1N6D - chains A and B of the 12 polymer chains in the assembly; structure by X-ray diffraction, 2.80 A resolution.

[Chain A (and B)]
Molecule: Tricorn protease
Source organism: Thermoplasma acidophilum
Notes: EC 3.4.21.-; chain B of this document is another copy of the same molecule, construct and numbering; everything in this record applies to it too
UniProt: P96086 (TRI_THEAC); residues 1-1071 here = UniProt positions 1-1071
Amino-acid sequence (1071 residues; each row starts with the number of its first residue):
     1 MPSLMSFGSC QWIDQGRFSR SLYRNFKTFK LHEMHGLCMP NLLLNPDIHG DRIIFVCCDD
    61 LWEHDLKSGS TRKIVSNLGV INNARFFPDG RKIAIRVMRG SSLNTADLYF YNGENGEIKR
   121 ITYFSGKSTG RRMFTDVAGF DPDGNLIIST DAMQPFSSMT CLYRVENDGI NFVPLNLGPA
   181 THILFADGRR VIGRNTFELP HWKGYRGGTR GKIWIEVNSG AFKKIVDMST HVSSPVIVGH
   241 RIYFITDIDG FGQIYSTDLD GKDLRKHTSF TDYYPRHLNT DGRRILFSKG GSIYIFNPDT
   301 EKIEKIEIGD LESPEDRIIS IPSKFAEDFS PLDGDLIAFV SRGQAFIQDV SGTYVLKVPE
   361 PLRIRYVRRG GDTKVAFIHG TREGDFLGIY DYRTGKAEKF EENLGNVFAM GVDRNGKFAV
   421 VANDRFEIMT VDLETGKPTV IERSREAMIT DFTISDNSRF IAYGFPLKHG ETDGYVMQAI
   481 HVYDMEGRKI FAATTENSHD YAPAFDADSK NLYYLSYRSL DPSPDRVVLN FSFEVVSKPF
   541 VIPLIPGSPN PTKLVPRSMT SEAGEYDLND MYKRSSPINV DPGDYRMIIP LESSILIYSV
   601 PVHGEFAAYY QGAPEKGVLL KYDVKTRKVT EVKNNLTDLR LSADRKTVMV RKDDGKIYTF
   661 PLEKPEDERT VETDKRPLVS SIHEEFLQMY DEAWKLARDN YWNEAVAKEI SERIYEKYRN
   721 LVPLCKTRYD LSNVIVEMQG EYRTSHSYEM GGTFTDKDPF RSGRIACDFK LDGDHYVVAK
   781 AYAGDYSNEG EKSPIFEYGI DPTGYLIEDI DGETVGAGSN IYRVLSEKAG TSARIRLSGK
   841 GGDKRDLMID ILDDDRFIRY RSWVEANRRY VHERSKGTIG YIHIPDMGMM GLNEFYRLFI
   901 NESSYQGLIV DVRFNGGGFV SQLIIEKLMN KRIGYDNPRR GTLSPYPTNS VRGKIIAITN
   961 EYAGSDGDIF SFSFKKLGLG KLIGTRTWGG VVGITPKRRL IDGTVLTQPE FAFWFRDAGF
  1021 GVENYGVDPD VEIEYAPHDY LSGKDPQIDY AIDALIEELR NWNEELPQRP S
Not modelled in the structure: 1-38, 1062-1071
UniProt features mapped onto this chain:
  - region: Arg131, Arg132 (Binds the substrate's C-terminus)
  - active site: His746 (Charge relay system), Ser965 (Nucleophile), Glu1023 (Charge relay system)
  - binding site (substrate): Gly916 to Gly918, Gly993 to Thr995
  - site: Asp936 (Substrate specificity switch), Asp966 (Transition state stabilizer)
  - mutagenesis: Arg131 to Arg132 (Decreased catalytic activity towards protein substrates. Retains 10% of wild-type activity towards casein and about 30% towards oxidized insulin beta chain ...), Leu184 (L184C: Both peptidolytic and proteolytic activities doubled, probably due to the increase of the diameter of the channel for product exit ...), Arg414 (R414C: Retains 50% of wild-type activity after modification of the thiol group by maleimide, which decreases the diameter of the access channel and impairs substrate access to the active site ...), Ala643 (A643C: Decreased catalytic activity towards fluorogenic substrate and insulin beta chain prior to any modification or oxidation ...), His746 (H746A: Loss of catalytic activity), Ser965 (S965A: Loss of catalytic activity)

[Interface between chain A and chain B]
Pairs across the interface (275; chain A residue first):
  Asp424(A) - Arg940(B)  hydrogen bond (backbone-side chain)
  Phe426(A) - Arg940(B)
  Arg445(A) - Gly941(B)
  Arg445(A) - Thr942(B)
  Glu446(A) - Thr942(B)  hydrogen bond
  Lys468(A) - Thr942(B)  hydrogen bond
  Lys468(A) - Leu943(B)  hydrogen bond (side chain-backbone)
  His469(A) - Tyr905(B)
  Glu471(A) - Thr942(B)
  Thr472(A) - Ser904(B)  hydrogen bond (backbone-side chain)
  Thr472(A) - Arg932(B)
  Thr472(A) - Pro945(B)
  Asp473(A) - Ser904(B)
  Asp473(A) - Pro945(B)
  Gly474(A) - Ser904(B)
  Gly474(A) - Pro945(B)
  Gly474(A) - Thr948(B)
  Tyr475(A) - Val527(B)
  Tyr475(A) - Val528(B)
  Tyr475(A) - Leu529(B)  hydrogen bond (side chain-backbone)
  Tyr475(A) - Ile900(B)  hydrophobic
  Tyr475(A) - Thr948(B)
  Tyr475(A) - Asn949(B)  hydrogen bond
  Met477(A) - Asn901(B)
  Thr494(A) - Ser787(B)
  Thr495(A) - Asp785(B)  hydrogen bond
  Thr495(A) - Ser787(B)  hydrogen bond (backbone-side chain)
  Asn497(A) - Asp785(B)
  Asn497(A) - Arg868(B)
  Asn497(A) - Asn901(B)
  Tyr517(A) - Arg526(B)
  Arg518(A) - Asp785(B)  salt bridge
  Arg518(A) - Ser787(B)
  Arg518(A) - Asn788(B)  hydrogen bond
  Arg518(A) - Arg897(B)
  Ser519(A) - Glu789(B)  hydrogen bond
  Leu520(A) - Val527(B)  hydrophobic
  Leu520(A) - Asn893(B)
  Leu520(A) - Arg897(B)
  Asp521(A) - Gly604(B)
  Asp521(A) - Glu605(B)  hydrogen bond (side chain-backbone)
  Asp521(A) - Phe606(B)  hydrogen bond (side chain-backbone)
  Asp521(A) - Asn893(B)  hydrogen bond (backbone-side chain)
  Pro522(A) - Gly604(B)
  Pro522(A) - Glu605(B)  hydrogen bond (backbone-backbone)
  Pro522(A) - Met889(B)  hydrophobic
  Pro522(A) - Asn893(B)
  Ser523(A) - Glu534(B)
  Ser523(A) - Val602(B)
  Ser523(A) - His603(B)  hydrogen bond (side chain-backbone)
  Ser523(A) - Gly604(B)
  Pro524(A) - Glu534(B)
  Pro524(A) - Glu605(B)
  Asp525(A) - Ser532(B)  hydrogen bond
  Asp525(A) - Phe533(B)  hydrogen bond (side chain-backbone)
  Arg526(A) - Tyr517(B)
  Arg526(A) - Phe533(B)  hydrogen bond (backbone-backbone)
  Arg526(A) - Asp584(B)  salt bridge
  Arg526(A) - Arg586(B)
  Arg526(A) - Glu615(B)  salt bridge
  Val527(A) - Tyr475(B)
  Val527(A) - Tyr517(B)
  Val527(A) - Leu520(B)  hydrophobic
  Val527(A) - Phe533(B)  hydrophobic
  Val528(A) - Tyr475(B)
  Val528(A) - Phe533(B)  hydrophobic
  Leu529(A) - Tyr475(B)  hydrogen bond (backbone-side chain)
  Leu529(A) - Gln922(B)
  Leu529(A) - Leu923(B)
  Asn530(A) - Asn530(B)
  Phe531(A) - Leu892(B)  hydrophobic
  Phe531(A) - Phe919(B)  hydrophobic
  Phe531(A) - Leu923(B)  hydrophobic
  Ser532(A) - Asp525(B)  hydrogen bond
  Ser532(A) - Ser532(B)
  Phe533(A) - Asp525(B)  hydrogen bond (backbone-side chain)
  Phe533(A) - Arg526(B)  hydrogen bond (backbone-backbone)
  Phe533(A) - Val527(B)  hydrophobic
  Phe533(A) - Val528(B)  hydrophobic
  Phe533(A) - Asn893(B)
  Glu534(A) - Ser523(B)
  Glu534(A) - Pro524(B)
  Glu534(A) - Glu534(B)
  Glu534(A) - Val602(B)
  Val535(A) - His603(B)
  Lys538(A) - Glu789(B)
  Phe540(A) - Ser787(B)
  Gly547(A) - Tyr798(B)
  Lys553(A) - Glu797(B)  salt bridge
  Lys553(A) - Asp850(B)  salt bridge
  Met559(A) - Arg834(B)
  Met559(A) - Met848(B)
  Tyr572(A) - Tyr786(B)
  Tyr572(A) - Ser787(B)
  Tyr572(A) - Lys792(B)
  Lys573(A) - Tyr786(B)
  Lys573(A) - Lys792(B)  hydrogen bond (backbone-side chain)
  Lys573(A) - Phe796(B)
  Arg574(A) - Phe796(B)
  Arg574(A) - Glu797(B)
  Arg574(A) - Gly799(B)
  Ser575(A) - Tyr786(B)  hydrogen bond (side chain-backbone)
  Ser575(A) - Lys792(B)  hydrogen bond (backbone-side chain)
  Ser575(A) - Glu797(B)
  Ser576(A) - Glu797(B)  hydrogen bond
  Pro577(A) - Glu789(B)
  Asp584(A) - Arg526(B)  salt bridge
  Arg586(A) - Arg526(B)
  Val602(A) - Ser523(B)
  Val602(A) - Glu534(B)
  His603(A) - Ser523(B)  hydrogen bond (backbone-side chain)
  His603(A) - Val535(B)
  Gly604(A) - Asp521(B)
  Gly604(A) - Pro522(B)
  Gly604(A) - Ser523(B)
  Gly604(A) - Val535(B)
  Glu605(A) - Asp521(B)  hydrogen bond (backbone-side chain)
  Glu605(A) - Pro522(B)  hydrogen bond (backbone-backbone)
  Glu605(A) - Pro524(B)
  Phe606(A) - Asp521(B)  hydrogen bond (backbone-side chain)
  Glu615(A) - Arg526(B)  salt bridge
  Arg698(A) - Arg939(B)  hydrogen bond (backbone-side chain)
  Asp699(A) - Arg939(B)
  Asp699(A) - Arg940(B)  hydrogen bond (backbone-side chain)
  Asn700(A) - Arg939(B)
  Asn700(A) - Arg940(B)
  Tyr701(A) - Arg939(B)  hydrogen bond (backbone-side chain)
  Trp702(A) - Asn937(B)
  Trp702(A) - Pro938(B)
  Trp702(A) - Arg939(B)
  Glu704(A) - Arg939(B)
  Ala707(A) - Arg939(B)
  Asp785(A) - Thr495(B)  hydrogen bond
  Asp785(A) - Asn497(B)
  Asp785(A) - Arg518(B)  salt bridge
  Tyr786(A) - Tyr572(B)
  Tyr786(A) - Lys573(B)
  Tyr786(A) - Ser575(B)  hydrogen bond (backbone-side chain)
  Ser787(A) - Thr494(B)
  Ser787(A) - Thr495(B)  hydrogen bond (side chain-backbone)
  Ser787(A) - Arg518(B)
  Ser787(A) - Phe540(B)
  Ser787(A) - Tyr572(B)
  Ser787(A) - Ser575(B)
  Asn788(A) - Arg518(B)  hydrogen bond
  Asn788(A) - Phe540(B)
  Glu789(A) - Ser519(B)
  Glu789(A) - Lys538(B)
  Glu789(A) - Pro577(B)
  Lys792(A) - Lys573(B)  hydrogen bond (side chain-backbone)
  Lys792(A) - Ser575(B)  hydrogen bond (side chain-backbone)
  Phe796(A) - Lys573(B)
  Phe796(A) - Arg574(B)
  Glu797(A) - Lys553(B)  salt bridge
  Glu797(A) - Arg574(B)
  Glu797(A) - Ser575(B)
  Glu797(A) - Ser576(B)  hydrogen bond
  Tyr798(A) - Gly547(B)
  Tyr798(A) - Pro549(B)
  Gly799(A) - Arg574(B)
  Arg834(A) - Met559(B)
  Met848(A) - Met559(B)
  Asp850(A) - Lys553(B)  salt bridge
  Arg868(A) - Asn497(B)
  Met889(A) - Pro522(B)  hydrophobic
  Leu892(A) - Phe531(B)  hydrophobic
  Asn893(A) - Leu520(B)
  Asn893(A) - Asp521(B)  hydrogen bond (side chain-backbone)
  Asn893(A) - Pro522(B)
  Asn893(A) - Phe533(B)
  Tyr896(A) - Phe533(B)  hydrophobic
  Arg897(A) - Arg518(B)
  Arg897(A) - Leu520(B)
  Ile900(A) - Tyr475(B)
  Ile900(A) - Met477(B)
  Ile900(A) - Asn497(B)
  Asn901(A) - Met477(B)
  Asn901(A) - Asn497(B)
  Ser904(A) - Thr472(B)  hydrogen bond (side chain-backbone)
  Ser904(A) - Asp473(B)
  Ser904(A) - Gly474(B)  hydrogen bond (side chain-backbone)
  Tyr905(A) - His469(B)  hydrogen bond
  Phe919(A) - Phe531(B)  hydrophobic
  Ser921(A) - Tyr946(B)  hydrogen bond
  Gln922(A) - Leu529(B)
  Gln922(A) - Tyr946(B)
  Gln922(A) - Pro947(B)
  Gln922(A) - Thr948(B)  hydrogen bond
  Gln922(A) - Asn949(B)
  Leu923(A) - Leu529(B)
  Leu923(A) - Phe531(B)  hydrophobic
  Glu926(A) - Glu926(B)
  Glu926(A) - Lys927(B)  salt bridge
  Glu926(A) - Asn930(B)
  Lys927(A) - Glu926(B)  salt bridge
  Asn930(A) - Glu926(B)
  Arg932(A) - Thr472(B)  hydrogen bond (side chain-backbone)
  Arg932(A) - Arg1016(B)  hydrogen bond (backbone-side chain)
  Ile933(A) - Ser973(B)
  Ile933(A) - Leu977(B)  hydrophobic
  Ile933(A) - Phe1015(B)
  Ile933(A) - Arg1016(B)  hydrogen bond (backbone-backbone)
  Gly934(A) - Trp1014(B)
  Tyr935(A) - Ala1012(B)
  Tyr935(A) - Phe1013(B)
  Tyr935(A) - Trp1014(B)  hydrogen bond (backbone-backbone)
  Tyr935(A) - Arg1016(B)  hydrogen bond
  Asp936(A) - Phe1011(B)
  Asp936(A) - Ala1012(B)
  Asp936(A) - Phe1013(B)
  Asn937(A) - Trp702(B)
  Asn937(A) - Glu1010(B)
  Asn937(A) - Phe1011(B)
  Asn937(A) - Ala1012(B)  hydrogen bond (backbone-backbone)
  Asn937(A) - Trp1014(B)
  Asn937(A) - Phe1020(B)
  Pro938(A) - Glu1010(B)
  Pro938(A) - Phe1011(B)  hydrophobic
  Arg939(A) - Arg698(B)  hydrogen bond (side chain-backbone)
  Arg939(A) - Asp699(B)  hydrogen bond (side chain-backbone)
  Arg939(A) - Asn700(B)
  Arg939(A) - Tyr701(B)  hydrogen bond (side chain-backbone)
  Arg939(A) - Trp702(B)
  Arg939(A) - Glu704(B)
  Arg939(A) - Ala707(B)
  Arg939(A) - Glu1010(B)  hydrogen bond (backbone-backbone)
  Arg940(A) - Asp424(B)  salt bridge
  Arg940(A) - Phe426(B)
  Arg940(A) - Asp699(B)  hydrogen bond (side chain-backbone)
  Arg940(A) - Asn700(B)
  Gly941(A) - Arg445(B)
  Thr942(A) - Arg445(B)
  Thr942(A) - Glu446(B)  hydrogen bond
  Thr942(A) - Lys468(B)  hydrogen bond
  Thr942(A) - Glu471(B)
  Leu943(A) - Lys468(B)  hydrogen bond (backbone-side chain)
  Pro945(A) - Thr472(B)
  Pro945(A) - Asp473(B)
  Pro945(A) - Gly474(B)
  Tyr946(A) - Ser921(B)  hydrogen bond
  Tyr946(A) - Gln922(B)  hydrogen bond (side chain-backbone)
  Tyr946(A) - Ile969(B)
  Tyr946(A) - Ser973(B)
  Tyr946(A) - Phe1013(B)  hydrophobic
  Pro947(A) - Gln922(B)
  Thr948(A) - Gly474(B)
  Thr948(A) - Tyr475(B)
  Thr948(A) - Gln922(B)  hydrogen bond
  Asn949(A) - Tyr475(B)  hydrogen bond
  Asn949(A) - Gln922(B)
  Ile969(A) - Tyr946(B)
  Ser973(A) - Ile933(B)
  Ser973(A) - Tyr946(B)
  Leu977(A) - Ile933(B)  hydrophobic
  Glu1010(A) - Asn937(B)
  Glu1010(A) - Pro938(B)
  Glu1010(A) - Arg939(B)  hydrogen bond (backbone-backbone)
  Phe1011(A) - Asp936(B)
  Phe1011(A) - Asn937(B)
  Phe1011(A) - Pro938(B)  hydrophobic
  Ala1012(A) - Tyr935(B)
  Ala1012(A) - Asp936(B)
  Ala1012(A) - Asn937(B)  hydrogen bond (backbone-backbone)
  Phe1013(A) - Tyr935(B)
  Phe1013(A) - Asp936(B)
  Phe1013(A) - Tyr946(B)  hydrophobic
  Trp1014(A) - Gly934(B)
  Trp1014(A) - Tyr935(B)  hydrogen bond (backbone-backbone)
  Trp1014(A) - Asn937(B)
  Phe1015(A) - Ile933(B)
  Arg1016(A) - Arg932(B)  hydrogen bond (side chain-backbone)
  Arg1016(A) - Ile933(B)  hydrogen bond (backbone-backbone)
  Arg1016(A) - Gly934(B)
  Arg1016(A) - Tyr935(B)  hydrogen bond
  Phe1020(A) - Asn937(B)
Other interface residues (no listed pair), chain A (128 interface residues in all): Ala493, Glu496, Val536, Pro549, Ser558, Asn703, Val920, Ile925, Arg952, Lys976
Other interface residues (no listed pair), chain B (130 interface residues in all): Ala493, Glu496, Tyr514, Val536, Ser548, Val555, Ser558, Asn703, Tyr896, Val920, Arg952, Lys976

[Summary]
128 residues of chain A face 130 of chain B across their interface; the contacts include 71 hydrogen bonds and
13 salt bridges. Polar pairs include Arg518(A)-Asp785(B), Arg526(A)-Asp584(B) and Arg526(A)-Glu615(B). UniProt
lists 3 active-site residues, 6 substrate-binding residues and 7 mutagenesis sites on chain A.
Both chains are Tricorn protease (Thermoplasma acidophilum). Entry 1N6D (Tricorn protease in complex with
tetrapeptide chloromethyl ketone derivative) was determined by X-ray diffraction, deposited together with 1N6E
and 1N6F.
